8X85 - chains B and C of the 4 polymer chains in the assembly; structure by electron microscopy, 3.58 A resolution.

# Chain B
Molecule: Leptin receptor
From: Homo sapiens
UniProt: P48357 (LEPR_HUMAN); numbering as in UniProt (aligned over 21-839)
Sequence (829 residues; row label = number of the first residue in the row):
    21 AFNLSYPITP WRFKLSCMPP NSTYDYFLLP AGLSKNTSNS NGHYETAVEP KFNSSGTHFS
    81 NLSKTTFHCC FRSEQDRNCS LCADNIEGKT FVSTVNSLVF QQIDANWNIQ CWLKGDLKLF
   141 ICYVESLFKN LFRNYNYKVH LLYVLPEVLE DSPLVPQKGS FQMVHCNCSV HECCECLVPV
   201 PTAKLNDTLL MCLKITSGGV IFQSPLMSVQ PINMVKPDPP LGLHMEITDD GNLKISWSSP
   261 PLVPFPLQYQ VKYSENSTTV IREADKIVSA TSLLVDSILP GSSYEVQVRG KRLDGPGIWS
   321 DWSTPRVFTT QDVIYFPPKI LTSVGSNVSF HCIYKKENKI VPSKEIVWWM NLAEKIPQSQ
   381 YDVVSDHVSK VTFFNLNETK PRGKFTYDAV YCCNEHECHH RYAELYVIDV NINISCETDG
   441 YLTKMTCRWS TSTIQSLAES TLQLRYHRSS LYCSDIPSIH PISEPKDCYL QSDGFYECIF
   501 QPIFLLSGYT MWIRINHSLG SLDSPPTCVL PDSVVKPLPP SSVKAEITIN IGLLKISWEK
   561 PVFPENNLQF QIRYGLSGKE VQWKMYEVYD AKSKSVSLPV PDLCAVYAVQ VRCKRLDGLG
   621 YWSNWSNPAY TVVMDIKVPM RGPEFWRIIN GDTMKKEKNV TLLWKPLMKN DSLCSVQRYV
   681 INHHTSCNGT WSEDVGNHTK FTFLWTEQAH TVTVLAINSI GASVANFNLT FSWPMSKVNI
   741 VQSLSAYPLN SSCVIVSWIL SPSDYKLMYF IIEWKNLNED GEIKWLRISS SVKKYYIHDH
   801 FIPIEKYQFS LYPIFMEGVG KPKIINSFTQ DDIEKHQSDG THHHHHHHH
Unresolved in the structure: 21-22, 41-81, 830-849
Sequence notes: expression tag (840-849)
Swiss-Prot annotation at these positions:
  - region: His467 to Glu484 (Leptin-binding)
  - motif: Trp622 to Ser626 (WSXWS motif)
  - glycosylation (N-linked (GlcNAc...) asparagine): Asn23, Asn41, Asn56, Asn73, Asn81, Asn98, Asn187, Asn206, Asn276, Asn347, Asn397, Asn516, Asn624, Asn659, Asn688, Asn697, Asn728, Asn750
  - natural variant: Tyr422 (Y422H: In LEPRD; uncertain significance), Cys604 (C604G: In LEPRD; uncertain significance), Leu786 (L786P: In LEPRD; uncertain significance)
Disulfides: Cys37-Cys89, Cys90-Cys99, Cys102-Cys212, Cys131-Cys142, Cys186-Cys196, Cys188-Cys194, Cys352-Cys412, Cys413-Cys418, Cys436-Cys447, Cys473-Cys528, Cys488-Cys498, Cys604-Cys674
Covalent attachments: glycan linked to Asn347; N-acetylglucosamine (NAG) linked to Asn516, Asn624, Asn728, Asn750
Residues lining bound ligands: N-acetylglucosamine (NAG; 2-acetamido-2-deoxy-beta-D-glucopyranose): Phe394, Asn395, Leu396, Asn397

# Chain C
Molecule: Leptin
From: Homo sapiens
UniProt: P41159 (LEP_HUMAN); numbering as in UniProt (aligned over 1-167)
Sequence (167 residues; numbered 1 to 167; the number before each row is that of its first residue):
     1 MHWGTLCGFL WLWPYLFYVQ AVPIQKVQDD TKTLIKTIVT RINDISHTQS VSSKQKVTGL
    61 DFIPGLHPIL TLSKMDQTLA VYQQILTSMP SRNVIQISND LENLRDLLHV LAFSKSCHLP
   121 WASGLETLDS LGGVLEASGY STEVVALSRL QGSLQDMLWQ LDLSPGC
Unresolved in the structure: 1-21
Swiss-Prot annotation at these positions:
  - natural variant: Gln49 (deletion), Asp100 (D100Y: In LEPD), Arg105 (R105W: In LEPD)
Disulfides: Cys117-Cys167

# Interface between chain B and chain C
Pairs across the interface (20):
  Leu442(B) - Arg41(C)  hydrogen bond (backbone-side chain)
  Thr443(B) - Gln96(C)
  Leu471(B) - Asn103(C)
  Leu471(B) - Asp106(C)
  Leu471(B) - Leu107(C)  hydrophobic
  Leu471(B) - Val110(C)  hydrophobic
  Tyr472(B) - Asp30(C)  hydrogen bond
  Gln501(B) - Arg92(C)
  Pro502(B) - Ile95(C)  hydrophobic
  Pro502(B) - Gln96(C)
  Pro502(B) - Asn99(C)
  Ile503(B) - Gln96(C)  hydrogen bond (backbone-side chain)
  Phe504(B) - Asn99(C)
  Leu506(B) - Asp30(C)
  Leu506(B) - Asn103(C)  hydrogen bond (backbone-side chain)
  Val562(B) - Thr40(C)
  Phe563(B) - Thr37(C)
  Phe563(B) - Thr40(C)
  Glu565(B) - Thr40(C)
  Asn566(B) - Thr33(C)  hydrogen bond
Also at the interface, not in a pair above, chain B (17 interface residues in all): Tyr441, Ser470, Leu505, Ser507
Also at the interface, not in a pair above, chain C (20 interface residues in all): Val22, Lys26, Val27, Leu34, Lys36, Asp100, Glu102

# In short
Chain B and chain C form an interface of 17 and 20 residues respectively, with 5 hydrogen bonds. Among the
polar pairs are Leu442(B)-Arg41(C), Tyr472(B)-Asp30(C) and Ile503(B)-Gln96(C). Chain B binds
N-acetylglucosamine. Covalently linked N-acetylglucosamine: at Asn516(B), Asn624(B), Asn728(B) and Asn750(B).
Here chain B is Leptin receptor and chain C is Leptin, both from Homo sapiens. Entry 8X85 (Structure of
leptin-LepR dimer) was determined by electron microscopy (same publication as 8X80 and 8X81).
